9GAF - chains A and C; structure by X-ray diffraction, 1.90 A resolution.

Chain A:
Name: Protein (glycosylasparaginase)
Organism: Elizabethkingia meningoseptica
Notes: EC 3.5.1.26
UniProtKB: Q47898 (ASPG_FLAME); aligned to UniProt positions 47-341 over residues 1-295 (the alignment contains insertions or deletions, so no single offset holds)
Amino-acid sequence (295 residues; row label = number of the first residue in the row):
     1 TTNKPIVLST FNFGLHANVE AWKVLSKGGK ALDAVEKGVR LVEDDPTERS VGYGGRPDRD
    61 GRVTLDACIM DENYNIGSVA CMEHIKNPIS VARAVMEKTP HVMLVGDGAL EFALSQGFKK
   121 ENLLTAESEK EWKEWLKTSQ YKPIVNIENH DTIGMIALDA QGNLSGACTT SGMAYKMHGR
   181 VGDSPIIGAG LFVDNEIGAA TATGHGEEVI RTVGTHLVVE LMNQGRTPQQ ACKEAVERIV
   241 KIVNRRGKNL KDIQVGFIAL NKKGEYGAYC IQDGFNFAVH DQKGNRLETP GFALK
Not modelled in the structure: 1, 137-140
Differences from the reference sequence: engineered mutation Phe11 (Tyr58 in Q47898)
Residues lining bound ligands: glycine (GLY): Asp151, Thr152, Thr170, Gly172, Met173, Arg180, Gly182, Asp183, Ser184, Thr203, Gly204, His205, Gly206
What the authors report for this chain:
  - catalytic residues: Thr152
  - catalytic residues: Asp151, Thr170 (proposed by the authors, not directly observed)
  - mutagenesis - T152S, T170A, T170C, T170S: decreased catalytic activity
  - binding site for glycine: Arg180, Asp183, Gly204
  - conformationally variable residues (side-chain flip): Asp151, Thr152, Thr203
  - contacts within the chain: Asp151-Thr152 (hydrogen bond), Thr152-Thr170

Chain C:
Name: Protein (glycosylasparaginase)
Organism: Elizabethkingia meningoseptica
Notes: EC 3.5.1.26
UniProtKB: Q47898 (ASPG_FLAME); aligned to UniProt positions 47-341 over residues 301-595 (the alignment contains insertions or deletions, so no single offset holds)
Amino-acid sequence (295 residues; numbered 301 to 595; the number before each row is that of its first residue):
   301 TTNKPIVLST FNFGLHANVE AWKVLSKGGK ALDAVEKGVR LVEDDPTERS VGYGGRPDRD
   361 GRVTLDACIM DENYNIGSVA CMEHIKNPIS VARAVMEKTP HVMLVGDGAL EFALSQGFKK
   421 ENLLTAESEK EWKEWLKTSQ YKPIVNIENH DTIGMIALDA QGNLSGACTT SGMAYKMHGR
   481 VGDSPIIGAG LFVDNEIGAA TATGHGEEVI RTVGTHLVVE LMNQGRTPQQ ACKEAVERIV
   541 KIVNRRGKNL KDIQVGFIAL NKKGEYGAYC IQDGFNFAVH DQKGNRLETP GFALK
Not modelled in the structure: 438-440
Differences from the reference sequence: engineered mutation Phe311 (Tyr58 in Q47898)
Residues lining bound ligands: glycine (GLY): Asp451, Thr452, Thr470, Gly472, Met473, Arg480, Gly482, Asp483, Ser484, Thr503, Gly504, His505, Gly506

Interface between chain A and chain C:
Contacting residue pairs (88):
  Asn73(A) - Arg545(C)  hydrogen bond (side chain-backbone)
  Asn73(A) - Arg546(C)
  Tyr74(A) - Arg511(C)  hydrogen bond (backbone-side chain)
  Tyr74(A) - Ile542(C)  hydrophobic
  Tyr74(A) - Arg545(C)  hydrogen bond
  Tyr74(A) - Arg546(C)
  Asn75(A) - Arg546(C)
  Ile76(A) - Ile510(C)  hydrophobic
  Ile76(A) - Arg511(C)
  Cys81(A) - Val405(C)  hydrophobic
  Thr99(A) - Met477(C)
  Pro100(A) - Tyr441(C)  hydrophobic
  Pro100(A) - Glu507(C)
  His101(A) - Tyr441(C)
  His101(A) - Lys476(C)
  His101(A) - Met477(C)  hydrogen bond (side chain-backbone)
  His101(A) - Arg480(C)
  His101(A) - Glu507(C)  salt bridge
  Val102(A) - Glu507(C)
  Val102(A) - Ile510(C)  hydrophobic
  Val102(A) - Arg511(C)
  Met103(A) - Gly479(C)
  Met103(A) - Arg480(C)
  Met103(A) - Val481(C)  hydrogen bond (backbone-backbone)
  Met103(A) - Ile486(C)  hydrophobic
  Leu104(A) - Met477(C)  hydrophobic
  Leu104(A) - Gly479(C)
  Leu104(A) - Arg480(C)
  Val105(A) - Cys381(C)  hydrophobic
  Val105(A) - Gly479(C)  hydrogen bond (backbone-backbone)
  Val105(A) - Val481(C)  hydrophobic
  Asp107(A) - His478(C)
  Gly108(A) - His478(C)
  Glu111(A) - Asp360(C)
  Phe112(A) - Met477(C)  hydrophobic
  Tyr141(A) - Pro400(C)  hydrophobic
  Tyr141(A) - His401(C)  hydrogen bond
  Lys176(A) - His401(C)
  Met177(A) - Thr399(C)
  Met177(A) - His401(C)
  Met177(A) - Phe412(C)  hydrophobic
  His178(A) - Gly408(C)
  Gly179(A) - Met403(C)
  Gly179(A) - Leu404(C)
  Gly179(A) - Val405(C)  hydrogen bond (backbone-backbone)
  Arg180(A) - His401(C)
  Arg180(A) - Met403(C)
  Arg180(A) - Leu404(C)
  Val181(A) - Met403(C)  hydrogen bond (backbone-backbone)
  Val181(A) - Val405(C)  hydrophobic
  Ile186(A) - Met403(C)  hydrophobic
  Ile186(A) - Ile486(C)  hydrophobic
  Ile187(A) - Ile510(C)
  Gly188(A) - Val513(C)
  Phe192(A) - Arg511(C)
  Phe192(A) - Val513(C)  hydrophobic
  Glu196(A) - Lys541(C)  salt bridge
  Glu196(A) - Arg545(C)  salt bridge
  Glu207(A) - Pro400(C)
  Glu207(A) - His401(C)
  Glu207(A) - Val402(C)
  Ile210(A) - Ile376(C)  hydrophobic
  Ile210(A) - Val402(C)  hydrophobic
  Ile210(A) - Ile487(C)
  Arg211(A) - Tyr374(C)  hydrogen bond (side chain-backbone)
  Arg211(A) - Ile376(C)
  Arg211(A) - Val402(C)
  Arg211(A) - Phe492(C)
  Thr212(A) - His516(C)
  Val213(A) - Gly488(C)
  Val213(A) - Phe492(C)  hydrophobic
  Val213(A) - Val513(C)  hydrophobic
  Val213(A) - His516(C)
  His216(A) - Val513(C)
  His216(A) - His516(C)
  Glu220(A) - Gln524(C)
  Glu220(A) - Arg538(C)  salt bridge
  Gln224(A) - Glu520(C)
  Gln224(A) - Gln524(C)  hydrogen bond
  Arg238(A) - Glu520(C)  salt bridge
  Arg238(A) - Asn523(C)
  Lys241(A) - Glu496(C)  salt bridge
  Ile242(A) - Tyr374(C)
  Arg245(A) - Asn373(C)  hydrogen bond (backbone-side chain)
  Arg245(A) - Glu496(C)  salt bridge
  Arg246(A) - Asn373(C)
  Arg246(A) - Tyr374(C)
  Arg246(A) - Asn375(C)
Interface residues without a listed pair, chain A (45 interface residues in all): Asp60, Met70, Leu217, Asn223
Interface residues without a listed pair, chain C (45 interface residues in all): Met370, Asp407, Glu411, Thr512, Leu517

Overview:
The chain A/chain C interface involves 45 residues from each chain, with 12 hydrogen bonds and 7 salt bridges.
Polar contacts include His101(A)-Glu507(C), Glu196(A)-Lys541(C) and Glu196(A)-Arg545(C). Bound to chain A:
glycine. Chain C binds glycine. The paper reports catalytic residues Thr152(A), Asp151(A) and Thr170(A);
T152S, T170A and T170C of chain A, among others, reduce catalytic activity.
Both chains are Protein (glycosylasparaginase) (Elizabethkingia meningoseptica). Entry 9GAF (Precursor of the
W11F mutant glycosylasparaginase from flavobacterium meningosepticum) was determined by X-ray diffraction
(same publication as 9GAA and 9GAC).
